8AB6 - chains D and H of the 20 polymer chains in the assembly; structure by electron microscopy, 2.00 A resolution.

== Chain D ==
Protein: YALI0A17468p
Source organism: Yarrowia lipolytica
UniProt: Q6CGP7 (Q6CGP7_YARLI); residue numbers follow UniProt; this construct covers 1-330
Chain sequence (330 residues; numbered 1 to 330; the number before each row is that of its first residue):
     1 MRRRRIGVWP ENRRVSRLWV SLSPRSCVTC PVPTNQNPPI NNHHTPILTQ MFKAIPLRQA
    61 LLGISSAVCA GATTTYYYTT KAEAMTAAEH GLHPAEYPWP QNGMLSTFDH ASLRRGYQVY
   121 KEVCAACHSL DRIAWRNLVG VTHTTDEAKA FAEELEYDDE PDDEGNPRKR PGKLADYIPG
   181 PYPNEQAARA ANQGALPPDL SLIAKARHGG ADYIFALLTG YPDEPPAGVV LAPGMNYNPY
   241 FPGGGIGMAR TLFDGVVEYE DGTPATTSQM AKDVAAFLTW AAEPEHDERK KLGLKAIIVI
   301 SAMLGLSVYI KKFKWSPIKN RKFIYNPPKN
Unresolved in the structure: 1-84, 329-330
Ion coordination: heme c Fe: His-128, Met-248
Residues lining bound ligands:
  - heme c (HEC): Val-119, Val-123, Cys-124, Cys-127, His-128, Asn-192, Ala-195, Leu-196, Pro-197, Pro-198, Leu-200, Ile-203, Arg-207, Tyr-213, Ile-214, Leu-217, Leu-218, Phe-241, Ile-246, Gly-247, Met-248, Thr-251, Leu-252, Val-274, Leu-278
  - phosphatidylethanolamine (PTY): Leu-292, Lys-295, Ala-296, Val-299, Ile-300, Met-303

== Chain H ==
Protein: Cytochrome b-c1 complex subunit 8
Source organism: Yarrowia lipolytica
UniProt: Q6C387 (Q6C387_YARLI); residues 3-95 here correspond to UniProt positions 1-93 (UniProt number = residue number - 2)
Chain sequence (93 residues; each row starts with the number of its first residue):
     3 MGGNGHYMGW WGHMGSPPQK GIAGYTISPF AARPFAGVVH AAIFNTFRRT KNQALFVILP
    63 VSFFYYVWTQ ASEKNEWLYT KAGRHELAKA LAE
Unresolved in the structure: 3-8, 94-95
Residues lining bound ligands: 1,2-diacyl-sn-glycero-3-phosphocholine (PC1): Gln-55, Phe-58, Val-59, Val-63

== Chain D / chain H interface ==
Contacting residue pairs - 32 pairs, chain D then chain H:
  Met-85(D) / Tyr-81(H)
  Thr-86(D) / Tyr-81(H)
  Tyr-309(D) / Phe-37(H)  hydrophobic
  Lys-312(D) / Pro-36(H)
  Lys-312(D) / Phe-37(H)
  Phe-313(D) / Pro-31(H)
  Phe-313(D) / Phe-32(H)  hydrophobic
  Phe-313(D) / Pro-36(H)
  Ser-316(D) / Pro-31(H)
  Ser-316(D) / Ala-34(H)
  Pro-317(D) / Thr-28(H)  hydrogen bond (backbone-side chain)
  Pro-317(D) / Ile-29(H)
  Pro-317(D) / Pro-31(H)
  Asn-320(D) / Thr-28(H)
  Asn-320(D) / Ala-34(H)
  Arg-321(D) / Tyr-27(H)
  Arg-321(D) / Thr-28(H)
  Lys-322(D) / Ala-25(H)
  Lys-322(D) / Gly-26(H)
  Lys-322(D) / Tyr-27(H)  hydrogen bond (backbone-backbone)
  Phe-323(D) / Ile-24(H)  hydrophobic
  Phe-323(D) / Ala-25(H)
  Phe-323(D) / Gly-26(H)
  Ile-324(D) / Gly-23(H)
  Ile-324(D) / Ile-24(H)
  Ile-324(D) / Ala-25(H)  hydrogen bond (backbone-backbone)
  Ile-324(D) / Tyr-27(H)
  Tyr-325(D) / Lys-22(H)
  Tyr-325(D) / Gly-23(H)
  Tyr-325(D) / Ile-24(H)  hydrophobic
  Asn-326(D) / Gly-23(H)  hydrogen bond (backbone-backbone)
  Pro-328(D) / Lys-22(H)
Other interface residues (no listed pair), chain D (16 interface residues in all): Val-308
Other interface residues (no listed pair), chain H (15 interface residues in all): Ser-30

== Summary ==
The interface between chain D and chain H involves 16 residues on one side and 15 on the other, with 4
hydrogen bonds. Among the polar pairs are Pro-317(D)/Thr-28(H), Lys-322(D)/Tyr-27(H) and Ile-324(D)/Ala-25(H).
Ligands of chain D: heme c and phosphatidylethanolamine. Ligands of chain H:
1,2-diacyl-sn-glycero-3-phosphocholine.
Chain D is YALI0A17468p and chain H is Cytochrome b-c1 complex subunit 8, both from Yarrowia lipolytica; the
structure, Complex III2 from Yarrowia lipolytica, combined datasets, consensus refinement, was determined by
electron microscopy (same publication as 8AB7, 8AB8, 8AB9, 8ABA, 8ABB, 8ABE and 11 further entries).
